PDB entry 9F3U | electron microscopy, 3.00 A resolution | chains A and F of the 7 polymer chains in the assembly

# Chain A (and F)
Molecule: Large T antigen
Source organism: Betapolyomavirus macacae
Notes: EC 3.6.4.-; chain F of this document is another copy of the same molecule, construct and numbering; everything in this record applies to it too
UniProt: P03070 (LT_SV40); residues 266-627 here = UniProt positions 266-627
Chain sequence (362 residues; row label = number of the first residue in the row):
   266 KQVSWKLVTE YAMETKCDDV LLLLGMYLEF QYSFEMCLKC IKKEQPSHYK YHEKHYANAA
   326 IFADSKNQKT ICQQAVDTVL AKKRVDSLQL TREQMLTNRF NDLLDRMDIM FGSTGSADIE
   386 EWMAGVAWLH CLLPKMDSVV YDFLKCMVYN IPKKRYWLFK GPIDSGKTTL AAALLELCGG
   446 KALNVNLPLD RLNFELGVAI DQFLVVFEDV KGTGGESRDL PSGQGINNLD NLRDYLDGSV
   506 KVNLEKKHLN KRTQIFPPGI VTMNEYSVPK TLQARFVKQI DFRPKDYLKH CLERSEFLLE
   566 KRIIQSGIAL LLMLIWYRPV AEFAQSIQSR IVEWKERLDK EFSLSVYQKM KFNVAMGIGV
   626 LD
Ligand contacts: ATP (adenosine-5'-triphosphate): Leu397, Pro427, Ile428, Asp429, Ser430, Gly431, Lys432, Thr433, Thr434, Asp474, Asn529, Arg548, Pro549, Lys550, Asp551, Leu553, Lys554, Leu557, Leu564
Curated features (UniProtKB/Swiss-Prot):
  - binding site (Zn(2+)): Cys302, Cys305, His313, His317
  - binding site (ATP): Gly426 to Thr433

# How chain A and chain F interact
Residue-residue contacts - 25 pairs, chain A then chain F:
  Gln267(A) - Lys331(F)
  Trp270(A) - Lys331(F)
  Lys271(A) - Asp329(F)  salt bridge
  Gln339(A) - Ser330(F)  hydrogen bond (side chain-backbone)
  Gln339(A) - Lys331(F)
  Gln339(A) - Asn332(F)
  Gln339(A) - Gln333(F)  hydrogen bond (side chain-backbone)
  Asp342(A) - Lys334(F)  salt bridge
  Thr343(A) - Leu293(F)
  Ala346(A) - Leu286(F)
  Ala346(A) - Gly290(F)
  Arg349(A) - Asp284(F)  salt bridge
  Arg349(A) - Leu286(F)
  Arg349(A) - Leu287(F)
  Val350(A) - Gly290(F)
  Val350(A) - Met291(F)
  Val350(A) - Glu294(F)
  Leu353(A) - Leu287(F)  hydrophobic
  Gln354(A) - Met291(F)
  Gln354(A) - Lys304(F)  hydrogen bond
  Gln354(A) - Gln310(F)
  Asn415(A) - Arg567(F)  hydrogen bond (backbone-side chain)
  Pro417(A) - Arg567(F)
  Asp455(A) - His513(F)  salt bridge
  Gly503(A) - Arg567(F)  hydrogen bond (backbone-side chain)
Other interface residues (no listed pair), chain A (21 interface residues in all): Ile416, Lys419, Arg420, Ser504, Asn515, Ile520
Other interface residues (no listed pair), chain F (20 interface residues in all): Leu289, Glu561, Glu565

# In short
21 residues of chain A and 20 residues of chain F are in contact; the contacts include 5 hydrogen bonds and 4
salt bridges. Polar contacts include Lys271(A)-Asp329(F), Asp342(A)-Lys334(F) and Arg349(A)-Asp284(F). Bound
to chain A: ATP.
Chain A and chain F are both Large T antigen (Betapolyomavirus macacae); the structure, Active SV40 LTAg
complex with DNA (3D variability component_001, frame_010), was determined by electron microscopy, deposited
together with 9EVH, 9EVP, 9F3T, 9F5I, 9F73, 9F74 and 14 further entries.
